6JH1 - chains B and D of the 4 polymer chains in the assembly; structure by X-ray diffraction, 3.00 A resolution.

[Chain B]
Name: Non-structural protein 1
Organism: Influenza B virus (strain B/Lee/1940)
UniProt: P03502 (NS1_INBLE); residue numbers follow UniProt; this construct covers 1-103
Sequence (103 residues; row label = number of the first residue in the row):
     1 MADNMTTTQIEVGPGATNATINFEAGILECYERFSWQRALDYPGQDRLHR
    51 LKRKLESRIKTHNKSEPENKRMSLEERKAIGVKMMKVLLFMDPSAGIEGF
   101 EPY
Not modelled in the structure: 1-8, 100-103
Swiss-Prot annotation at these positions:
  - motif: Arg50 to Leu55 (Nuclear localization signal)
  - mutagenesis: Arg33 (R33A: Partial loss of dsRNA-binding and no effect on inhibition of IFN-beta promoter; when associated with A-38), Arg38 (R38A: Partial loss of dsRNA-binding and no effect on inhibition of IFN-beta promoter; when associated with A-33), Arg47 (R47A: Complete loss of dsRNA-binding and 40% loss of inhibition of IFN-beta promoter; when associated with A-50), Arg50 (R50A: Complete loss of dsRNA-binding and 40% loss of inhibition of IFN-beta promoter; when associated with A-47), Lys52 (K52A: Partial loss of dsRNA-binding and 15% loss of inhibition of IFN-beta promoter; when associated with A-53 and A-54), Arg53 (R53A: Partial loss of dsRNA-binding and 15% loss of inhibition of IFN-beta promoter; when associated with A-52 and A-54), Lys54 (K54A: Partial loss of dsRNA-binding and 15% loss of inhibition of IFN-beta promoter; when associated with A-52 and A-53), Arg58 (R58A: Complete loss of dsRNA-binding and 20% loss of inhibition of IFN-beta promoter; when associated with A-60 and A-64), Lys60 (K60A: Complete loss of dsRNA-binding and 20% loss of inhibition of IFN-beta promoter; when associated with A-58 and A-64), Lys64 (K64A: Complete loss of dsRNA-binding and 20% loss of inhibition of IFN-beta promoter; when associated with A-58 and A-60), Lys70 (K70A: No effect on dsRNA-binding and inhibition of IFN-beta promoter; when associated with A-71), Arg71 (R71A: No effect on dsRNA-binding and inhibition of IFN-beta promoter; when associated with A-70), 4 further mutagenesis entries in UniProt

[Chain D]
Name: Ubiquitin-like protein ISG15
Organism: Bos taurus
UniProt: O02741 (ISG15_BOVIN); numbering as in UniProt (aligned over 1-154)
Sequence (154 residues; each row starts with the number of its first residue):
     1 MGGDLTVKMLGGQEILVPLRDSMTVSELKQFIAQKINVPAFQQRLAHLDS
    51 REVLQEGVPLVLQGLRAGSTVLLVVQNSISILVRNDKGRSSPYEVQLKQT
   101 VAELKQQVCQKERVQADQFWLSFEGRPMDDEHPLEEYGLMKGCTVFMNLR
   151 LRGG
Not modelled in the structure: 1-2, 150-154
Sequence notes: engineered mutation Ser78 (Cys in O02741)

[Interface between chain B and chain D]
Contacting residue pairs (22; chain B residue first):
  Pro14(B) with Gly11(D)
  Gly15(B) with Gly11(D)
  Ala16(B) with Gly11(D)
  Ala19(B) with Leu10(D); Gly11(D)
  Met84(B) with Leu10(D), hydrophobic
  Val87(B) with Leu10(D), hydrophobic
  Leu88(B) with Leu10(D), hydrophobic
  Phe90(B) with Arg44(D)
  Met91(B) with Arg44(D), hydrogen bond (backbone-side chain); Gln76(D)
  Asp92(B) with Val53(D)
  Pro93(B) with Ala46(D), hydrophobic; Leu72(D), hydrophobic; Val74(D), hydrophobic
  Ser94(B) with Arg51(D); Val53(D)
  Ile97(B) with Leu48(D); Asp49(D); Arg51(D), hydrogen bond (backbone-side chain)
  Glu98(B) with Arg51(D), hydrogen bond (backbone-side chain)
  Gly99(B) with Arg51(D)
Interface residues without a listed pair, chain B (16 interface residues in all): Lys83
Interface residues without a listed pair, chain D (13 interface residues in all): Leu45, Val75

[Overview]
Chain B and chain D form an interface of 16 and 13 residues respectively; the contacts include 3 hydrogen
bonds. Polar pairs include Met91(B)-Arg44(D), Ile97(B)-Arg51(D) and Glu98(B)-Arg51(D). Curated annotation
(UniProt) lists 16 mutagenesis sites on chain B.
Here chain B is Non-structural protein 1 (Influenza B virus (strain B/Lee/1940)) and chain D is Ubiquitin-like
protein ISG15 (Bos taurus). Entry 6JH1 (Crystal structure of bISG15/NS1B complex) was determined by X-ray
diffraction.
